Entry 5XGX (X-ray diffraction, 2.33 A resolution); this record covers chains A and B.

[Chain A (and B)]
Molecule: Isoaspartyl dipeptidase
Organism: Colwellia psychrerythraea (strain 34H / ATCC BAA-681)
Notes: EC 3.4.19.-; chain B of this document is another copy of the same molecule, construct and numbering; everything in this record applies to it too
UniProt: Q484B6 (Q484B6_COLP3); numbering as in UniProt (aligned over 1-395)
Chain sequence (395 residues; numbered 1 to 395; the number before each row is that of its first residue):
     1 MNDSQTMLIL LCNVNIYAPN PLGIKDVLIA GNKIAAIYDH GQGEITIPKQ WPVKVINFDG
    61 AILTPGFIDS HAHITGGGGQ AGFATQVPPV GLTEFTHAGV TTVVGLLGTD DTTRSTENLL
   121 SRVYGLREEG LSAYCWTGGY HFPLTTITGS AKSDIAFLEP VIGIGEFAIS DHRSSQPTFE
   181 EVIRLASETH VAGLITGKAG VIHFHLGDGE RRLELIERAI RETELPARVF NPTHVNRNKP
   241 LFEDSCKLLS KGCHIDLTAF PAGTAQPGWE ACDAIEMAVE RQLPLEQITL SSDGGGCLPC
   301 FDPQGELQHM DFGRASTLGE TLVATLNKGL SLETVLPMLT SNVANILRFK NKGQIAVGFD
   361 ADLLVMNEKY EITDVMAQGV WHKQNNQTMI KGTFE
Not modelled in the structure: 1-5, 301-309
Construct notes: engineered mutation Gln80 (Glu in Q484B6)
Bound ions: Zn2+ site 1: His71, Glu166, Asp293; Zn2+ site 2: Glu166, His205, His234 (together with D-aspartic acid)
Ligand contacts: D-aspartic acid / D-lysine: His73, Gly77, Gly78, Gln80, Gly108, Thr109, Asp110, Tyr140, Glu166, Arg173, His205, His234, Arg237, Phe260, Gln266, Asp293, Gly296, Cys297, Leu298, Pro299
Reported in the primary citation:
  - conformationally variable residues (loop rearrangement, order/disorder transition, side-chain flip): Tyr140, Gly165 to Glu166, Phe301 to His309
  - binding site for D-aspartic acid: Thr109, Tyr140, Arg173
  - catalytic residues: Tyr140, Glu166
  - binding site for D-lysine: Cys297
  - Zn2+ coordination: Glu166
  - mutagenesis - Y140F: decreased catalytic activity on beta-Asp-Leu
  - mutagenesis - Y140F: increased stability
  - mutagenesis - E166A, E166K: abolished catalytic activity
  - mutagenesis - E166A, E166K: decreased stability

[How chain A and chain B interact]
Pairs across the interface (36; chain A residue first):
  Met7(A) - Lys33(B)
  Met7(A) - Ile34(B)
  Leu8(A) - Ala35(B)  hydrophobic
  Leu28(A) - Leu8(B)  hydrophobic
  Leu28(A) - Trp51(B)  hydrophobic
  Ala30(A) - Leu8(B)  hydrophobic
  Ala30(A) - Ala30(B)  hydrophobic
  Lys33(A) - Met7(B)
  Ile34(A) - Met7(B)
  Ala35(A) - Met7(B)  hydrophobic
  Ala35(A) - Pro52(B)
  Ala36(A) - Pro52(B)
  Tyr38(A) - Gln50(B)
  Tyr38(A) - Trp51(B)  hydrogen bond
  Ile45(A) - Lys49(B)
  Ile45(A) - Gln50(B)
  Thr46(A) - Thr46(B)
  Thr46(A) - Pro48(B)
  Ile47(A) - Trp51(B)  hydrophobic
  Pro48(A) - Thr46(B)
  Gln50(A) - Tyr38(B)
  Trp51(A) - Leu28(B)  hydrophobic
  Trp51(A) - Tyr38(B)  hydrogen bond
  Pro52(A) - Ala35(B)
  Glu117(A) - Phe157(B)
  Leu120(A) - Phe157(B)
  Ser121(A) - Phe157(B)
  Tyr124(A) - Glu159(B)
  Phe157(A) - Glu117(B)
  Phe157(A) - Leu120(B)
  Phe157(A) - Ser121(B)
  Phe157(A) - Tyr124(B)  hydrogen bond (backbone-side chain)
  Phe157(A) - Leu158(B)
  Leu158(A) - Phe157(B)
  Leu158(A) - Leu158(B)  hydrophobic
  Glu159(A) - Tyr124(B)
Interface residues without a listed pair, chain A (31 interface residues in all): Leu10, Gly31, Asn32, Glu128, Ile147, Ala156, Thr196, Gly358
Interface residues without a listed pair, chain B (30 interface residues in all): Leu10, Asn32, Ala36, Ile47, Val53, Glu128, Ile147, Thr196, Gly358

[In short]
The interface between chain A and chain B involves 31 residues on one side and 30 on the other, with 3
hydrogen bonds. Polar contacts include Tyr38(A)-Trp51(B) and Phe157(A)-Tyr124(B). Ligands of chain A:
D-aspartic acid / D-lysine. From the paper: catalytic residues Tyr140(A) and Glu166(A); E166A and E166K of
chain A abolish catalytic activity.
Chain A and chain B are both Isoaspartyl dipeptidase (Colwellia psychrerythraea (strain 34H / ATCC BAA-681));
the structure, Crystal structure of colwellia psychrerythraea strain 34H isoaspartyl dipeptidase E80Q mutant
complexed with beta-isoaspartyl lysine, was determined by X-ray diffraction.
